PDB entry 8Y5H | electron microscopy, 3.10 A resolution | chains A and D of the 5 polymer chains in the assembly

[Chain A (and D)]
Protein: Spermidine/putrescine import ATP-binding protein PotA
Organism: Escherichia coli
Notes: chain D of this document is another copy of the same molecule, construct and numbering; everything in this record applies to it too
Reference sequence: A0A1Q6AZ03 (A0A1Q6AZ03_ECOLX); residues 1-378 here = UniProt positions 1-378
Amino-acid sequence (378 residues; each row starts with the number of its first residue):
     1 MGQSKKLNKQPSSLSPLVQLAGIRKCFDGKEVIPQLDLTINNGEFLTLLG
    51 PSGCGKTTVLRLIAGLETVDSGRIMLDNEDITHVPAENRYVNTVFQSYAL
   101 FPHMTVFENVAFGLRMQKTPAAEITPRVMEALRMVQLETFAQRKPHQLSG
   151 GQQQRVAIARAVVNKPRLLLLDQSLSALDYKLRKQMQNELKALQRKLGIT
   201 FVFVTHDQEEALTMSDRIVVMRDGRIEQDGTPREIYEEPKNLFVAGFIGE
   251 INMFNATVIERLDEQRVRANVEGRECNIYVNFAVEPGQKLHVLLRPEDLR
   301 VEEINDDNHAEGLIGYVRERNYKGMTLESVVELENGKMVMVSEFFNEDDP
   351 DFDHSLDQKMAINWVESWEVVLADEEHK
Unresolved in the structure: 1-14, 375-378 (chain D: 1-15, 374-378)
Differences from the reference sequence: engineered mutation Gln173 (Glu in A0A1Q6AZ03); conflict Asp223 (Glu in A0A1Q6AZ03), His377 (Leu in A0A1Q6AZ03)

[Chain A / chain D interface]
Residue-residue contacts - 53 pairs, chain A then chain D:
  Asn188(A) with Glu319(D); Asn321(D)
  Lys191(A) with Glu319(D), salt bridge; Arg320(D); Asn321(D)
  Arg195(A) with Arg318(D); Glu319(D), salt bridge; Leu356(D)
  Glu209(A) with Lys323(D), salt bridge
  Leu212(A) with Tyr322(D)
  Thr213(A) with Asn321(D), hydrogen bond (backbone-side chain); Tyr322(D); Lys323(D)
  Arg233(A) with Tyr322(D); Leu327(D); Asp353(D), salt bridge
  Tyr236(A) with Tyr322(D); Gly324(D); Met325(D)
  Glu237(A) with Tyr322(D)
  Glu250(A) with Lys184(D), salt bridge
  Glu297(A) with Gly324(D); Met325(D)
  Arg300(A) with Glu347(D), salt bridge
  Glu319(A) with Lys191(D), salt bridge; Arg195(D), salt bridge
  Arg320(A) with Lys191(D)
  Asn321(A) with Asn188(D); Lys191(D), hydrogen bond; Thr213(D)
  Tyr322(A) with Leu212(D); Thr213(D); Arg233(D); Tyr236(D)
  Lys323(A) with Glu209(D), salt bridge; Thr213(D)
  Gly324(A) with Tyr236(D)
  Met325(A) with Glu297(D); Thr326(D); Phe344(D), hydrophobic
  Thr326(A) with Met325(D)
  Ser342(A) with Met325(D)
  Phe344(A) with Phe344(D), hydrophobic; Asn346(D)
  Asn346(A) with Glu297(D); Arg300(D), hydrogen bond; Phe344(D)
  Glu347(A) with Trp368(D)
  Phe352(A) with Arg233(D)
  Asp353(A) with Arg233(D)
  Trp368(A) with Asn346(D); Glu347(D); Pro350(D), hydrophobic
Other interface residues (no listed pair), chain A (37 interface residues in all): Tyr180, Met214, Pro232, Arg318, Leu327, Phe345, Asp348, Asp351, Leu356, Val365
Other interface residues (no listed pair), chain D (36 interface residues in all): Gln208, Pro232, Glu237, Asp298, Ser342, Phe345, Asp351, Phe352

[Overview]
Chain A and chain D form an interface of 37 and 36 residues respectively, with 3 hydrogen bonds and 9 salt
bridges. Among the polar pairs are Lys191(A)-Glu319(D), Arg195(A)-Glu319(D) and Glu209(A)-Lys323(D).
Chain A and chain D are both Spermidine/putrescine import ATP-binding protein PotA (Escherichia coli); the
structure, Cryo-EM structure of E.coli spermidine transporter PotD-PotABC in pre-translocation state, was
determined by electron microscopy, deposited together with 8Y5F, 8Y5G, 8Y5I and 8ZX1.
